PDB entry 4FNT | X-ray diffraction, 2.60 A resolution | chains A and C of the 4 polymer chains in the assembly

Chain A (and C):
Name: Alpha-galactosidase AgaA
Organism: Geobacillus stearothermophilus
Notes: EC 3.2.1.22; chain C of this document is another copy of the same molecule, construct and numbering; everything in this record applies to it too
UniProtKB: Q9ALJ4 (Q9ALJ4_GEOSE); residues 1-729 here = UniProt positions 1-729
Amino-acid sequence (729 residues; row label = number of the first residue in the row):
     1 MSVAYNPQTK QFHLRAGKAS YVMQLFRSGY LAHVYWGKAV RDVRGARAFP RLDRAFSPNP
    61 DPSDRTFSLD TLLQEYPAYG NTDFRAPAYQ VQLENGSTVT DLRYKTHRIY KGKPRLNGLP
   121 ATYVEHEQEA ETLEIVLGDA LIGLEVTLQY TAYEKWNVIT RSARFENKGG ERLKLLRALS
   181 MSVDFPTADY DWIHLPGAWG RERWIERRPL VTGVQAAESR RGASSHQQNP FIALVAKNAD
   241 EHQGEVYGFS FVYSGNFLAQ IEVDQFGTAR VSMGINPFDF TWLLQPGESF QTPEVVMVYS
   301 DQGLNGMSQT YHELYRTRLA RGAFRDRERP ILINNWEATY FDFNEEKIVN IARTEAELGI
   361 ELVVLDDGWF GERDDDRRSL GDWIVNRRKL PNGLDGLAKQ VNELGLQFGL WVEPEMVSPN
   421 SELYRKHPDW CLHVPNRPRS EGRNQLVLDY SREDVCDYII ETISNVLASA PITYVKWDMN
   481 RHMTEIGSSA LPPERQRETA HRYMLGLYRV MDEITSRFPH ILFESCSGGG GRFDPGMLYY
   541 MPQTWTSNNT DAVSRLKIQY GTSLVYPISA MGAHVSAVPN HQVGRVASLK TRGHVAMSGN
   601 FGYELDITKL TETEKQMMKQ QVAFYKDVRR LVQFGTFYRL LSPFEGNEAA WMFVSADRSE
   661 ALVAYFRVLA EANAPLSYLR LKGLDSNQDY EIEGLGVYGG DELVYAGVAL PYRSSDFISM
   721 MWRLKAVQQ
Not modelled in the structure: 1-9, 728-729
Sequence notes: engineered mutation Glu-355 (Ala in Q9ALJ4), Asn-548 (Asp in Q9ALJ4), Val-704 (Met in Q9ALJ4)
UniProt features mapped onto this chain:
  - active site: Asp-478 (Nucleophile)
  - binding site (substrate): Asp-53, Trp-199, Asp-366, Asp-367, Arg-443, Lys-476 to Asn-480, Cys-526

Interface between chain A and chain C:
Pairs across the interface (42; chain A residue first):
  Ala-198(A) / Asn-673(C)
  Trp-199(A) / Asn-673(C)  hydrogen bond (backbone-side chain)
  Gly-200(A) / Ala-672(C)
  Arg-201(A) / Glu-671(C)
  Arg-201(A) / Ala-672(C)  hydrogen bond (side chain-backbone)
  Arg-201(A) / Asn-673(C)  hydrogen bond (side chain-backbone)
  Arg-201(A) / Pro-675(C)
  Trp-204(A) / Glu-671(C)
  Asn-549(A) / Glu-671(C)
  Asn-549(A) / Ala-672(C)
  Ser-554(A) / Glu-671(C)  hydrogen bond
  Val-583(A) / Ala-670(C)
  Val-583(A) / Glu-671(C)
  Val-583(A) / Ala-672(C)
  Val-583(A) / Ser-714(C)
  Val-583(A) / Ser-715(C)  hydrogen bond (backbone-backbone)
  Gly-584(A) / Ser-715(C)
  Arg-585(A) / Leu-669(C)
  Arg-585(A) / Ala-670(C)  hydrogen bond (side chain-backbone)
  Arg-585(A) / Asp-716(C)  salt bridge
  Val-668(A) / Leu-669(C)  hydrophobic
  Leu-669(A) / Arg-585(C)
  Leu-669(A) / Val-668(C)  hydrophobic
  Leu-669(A) / Leu-669(C)  hydrophobic
  Ala-670(A) / Val-583(C)
  Ala-670(A) / Arg-585(C)  hydrogen bond (backbone-side chain)
  Glu-671(A) / Arg-201(C)  salt bridge
  Glu-671(A) / Trp-204(C)
  Ala-672(A) / Gly-200(C)
  Ala-672(A) / Arg-201(C)  hydrogen bond (backbone-side chain)
  Ala-672(A) / Asn-549(C)
  Ala-672(A) / Val-583(C)  hydrophobic
  Asn-673(A) / Trp-199(C)  hydrogen bond (side chain-backbone)
  Asn-673(A) / Arg-201(C)  hydrogen bond (backbone-side chain)
  Pro-675(A) / Arg-201(C)
  Ser-714(A) / Val-583(C)
  Ser-715(A) / Val-583(C)  hydrogen bond (backbone-backbone)
  Ser-715(A) / Gly-584(C)
  Asp-716(A) / Arg-585(C)  salt bridge
  Asp-716(A) / Phe-717(C)
  Phe-717(A) / Leu-669(C)  hydrophobic
  Phe-717(A) / Asp-716(C)
Interface residues without a listed pair, chain A (23 interface residues in all): Gln-582, Ala-674
Interface residues without a listed pair, chain C (21 interface residues in all): Ala-198, Ala-674

Summary:
23 residues of chain A face 21 of chain C across their interface, with 11 hydrogen bonds and 3 salt bridges.
Polar contacts include Arg-585(A)/Asp-716(C), Glu-671(A)/Arg-201(C) and Trp-199(A)/Asn-673(C). From UniProt:
active-site residue Asp-478(A) and 11 substrate-binding residues on chain A.
Chain A and chain C are both Alpha-galactosidase AgaA (Geobacillus stearothermophilus); the structure, Crystal
structure of GH36 alpha-galactosidase AgaA A355E D548N from Geobacillus stearothermophilus in complex with
raffinose, was determined by X-ray diffraction (same publication as 4FNP, 4FNQ, 4FNR, 4FNS and 4FNU).
